6YPU - chains 2 and i of the 15 polymer chains in the assembly; structure by electron microscopy, 2.90 A resolution.

# Chain 2
Molecule: 16S ribosomal RNA
Source organism: Acinetobacter baumannii (strain ATCC 19606 / DSM 30007 / CIP 70.34 / JCM 6841 / NBRC 109757 / NCIMB 12457 / NCTC 12156 / 81)
Sequence (1544 nucleotides; each row starts with the number of its first residue):
     1 UUUAACUGAAGAGUUUGAUCAUGGCUCAGAUUGAACGCUGGCGGCAGGCU
    51 UAACACAUGCAAGUCGAGCGGGGGAAGGUAGCUUGCUACCGGACCUAGCG
   101 GCGGACGGGUGAGUAAUGCUUAGGAAUCUGCCUAUUAGUGGGGGACAACA
   151 UCUCGAAAGGGAUGCUAAUACCGCAUACGUCCUACGGGAGAAAGCAGGGG
   201 AUCUUCGGACCUUGCGCUAAUAGAUGAGCCUAAGUCGGAUUAGCUAGUUG
   251 GUGGGGUAAAGGCCUACCAAGGCGACGAUCUGUAGCGGGUCUGAGAGGAU
   301 GAUCCGCCACACUGGGACUGAGACACGGCCCAGACUCCUACGGGAGGCAG
   351 CAGUGGGGAAUAUUGGACAAUGGGGGGAACCCUGAUCCAGCCAUGCCGCG
   401 UGUGUGAAGAAGGCCUUAUGGUUGUAAAGCACUUUAAGCGAGGAGGAGGC
   451 UACUUUAGUUAAUACCUAGAGAUAGUGGACGUUACUCGCAGAAUAAGCAC
   501 CGGCUAACUCUGUGCCAGCAGCCGCGGUAAUACAGAGGGUGCGAGCGUUA
   551 AUCGGAUUUACUGGGCGUAAAGCGUGCGUAGGCGGCUUAUUAAGUCGGAU
   601 GUGAAAUCCCCGAGCUUAACUUGGGAAUUGCAUUCGAUACUGGUGAGCUA
   651 GAGUAUGGGAGAGGAUGGUAGAAUUCCAGGUGUAGCGGUGAAAUGCGUAG
   701 AGAUCUGGAGGAAUACCGAUGGCGAAGGCAGCCAUCUGGCCUAAUACUGA
   751 CGCUGAGGUACGAAAGCAUGGGGAGCAAACAGGAUUAGAUACCCUGGUAG
   801 UCCAUGCCGUAAACGAUGUCUACUAGCCGUUGGGGCCUUUGAGGCUUUAG
   851 UGGCGCAGCUAACGCGAUAAGUAGACCGCCUGGGGAGUACGGUCGCAAGA
   901 CUAAAACUCAAAUGAAUUGACGGGGGCCCGCACAAGCGGUGGAGCAUGUG
   951 GUUUAAUUCGAUGCAACGCGAAGAACCUUACCUGGCCUUGACAUACUAGA
  1001 AACUUUCCAGAGAUGGAUUGGUGCCUUCGGGAAUCUAGAUACAGGUGCUG
  1051 CAUGGCUGUCGUCAGCUCGUGUCGUGAGAUGUUGGGUUAAGUCCCGCAAC
  1101 GAGCGCAACCCUUUUCCUUACUUGCCAGCAUUUCGGAUGGGAACUUUAAG
  1151 GAUACUGCCAGUGACAAACUGGAGGAAGGCGGGGACGACGUCAAGUCAUC
  1201 AUGGCCCUUACGGCCAGGGCUACACACGUGCUACAAUGGUCGGUACAAAG
  1251 GGUUGCUACACAGCGAUGUGAUGCUAAUCUCAAAAAGCCGAUCGUAGUCC
  1301 GGAUUGGAGUCUGCAACUCGACUCCAUGAAGUCGGAAUCGCUAGUAAUCG
  1351 CGGAUCAGAAUGCCGCGGUGAAUACGUUCCCGGGCCUUGUACACACCGCC
  1401 CGUCACACCAUGGGAGUUUGUUGCACCAGAAGUAGCUAGCCUAACUGCAA
  1451 AGAGGGCGGUUACCACGGUGUGGCCGAUGACUGGGGUGAAGUCGUAACAA
  1501 GGUAGCCGUAGGGGAACCUGCGGCUGGAUCACCUCCUUAACGAA
Not modelled in the structure: 1-2, 78-89, 200-209, 838-842, 924-1544
Ion coordination: Mg2+ site 1 near G23 (its only coordinating residue here); Mg2+ site 2: U64, G101 (shared with 1 residue of chain u); Mg2+ site 3 near U96 (its only coordinating residue here); Mg2+ site 4: A112, G113, G285; Mg2+ site 5 near G113 (its only coordinating residue here); Mg2+ site 6: G141, A193; Mg2+ site 7: A170, C171; Mg2+ site 8 near A191 (its only coordinating residue here); Mg2+ site 9 near U252 (its only coordinating residue here); Mg2+ site 10: G253, U265; Mg2+ site 11: G277, A278, U279; Mg2+ site 12: G295, G555; 20 more Mg2+ sites not listed
Reported in the primary citation:
  - conformationally variable residues (side-chain flip): A1489, A1490

# Chain i
Name: 30S ribosomal protein S8
Source organism: Acinetobacter baumannii (strain ATCC 19606 / DSM 30007 / CIP 70.34 / JCM 6841 / NBRC 109757 / NCIMB 12457 / NCTC 12156 / 81)
UniProtKB: D0CD11 (D0CD11_ACIB2); numbering as in UniProt (aligned over 1-131)
Amino-acid sequence (131 residues; numbered 1 to 131; the number before each row is that of its first residue):
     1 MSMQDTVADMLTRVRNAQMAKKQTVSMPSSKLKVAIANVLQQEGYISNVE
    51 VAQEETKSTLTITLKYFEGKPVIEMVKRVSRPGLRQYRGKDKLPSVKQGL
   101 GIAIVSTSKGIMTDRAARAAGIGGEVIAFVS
Not modelled in the structure: 1

# Interface between chain 2 and chain i
Contacting residue pairs - 62 pairs, chain 2 then chain i:
  C583(2) / Gln-4(i)  hydrogen bond to the sugar
  C583(2) / Pro-82(i)  phosphate contact
  G584(2) / Met-3(i)  sugar contact
  G584(2) / Gln-4(i)  sugar contact
  G584(2) / Pro-82(i)  phosphate contact
  G584(2) / Arg-85(i)  salt bridge to the phosphate
  C586(2) / Thr-6(i)  phosphate contact
  C586(2) / Ser-30(i)  phosphate contact
  U587(2) / Ser-30(i)  phosphate contact
  U587(2) / Lys-31(i)  hydrogen bond to the phosphate
  U588(2) / Lys-31(i)  salt bridge to the phosphate
  G594(2) / Tyr-87(i)  hydrogen bond to the base
  U595(2) / Tyr-87(i)  sugar contact
  C596(2) / Tyr-87(i)  phosphate contact
  C596(2) / Arg-88(i)  sugar contact
  C596(2) / Ile-122(i)  sugar contact
  C596(2) / Gly-123(i)  sugar contact
  G597(2) / Gly-89(i)  phosphate contact
  G597(2) / Lys-90(i)  phosphate contact
  G597(2) / Gly-121(i)  sugar contact
  G598(2) / Lys-90(i)  salt bridge to the phosphate
  A637(2) / Ser-108(i)  base contact
  A637(2) / Lys-109(i)  sugar contact
  U638(2) / Ser-108(i)  sugar contact
  A639(2) / Ser-106(i)  hydrogen bond to the sugar
  A639(2) / Thr-107(i)  sugar contact
  A639(2) / Ser-108(i)  base contact
  A639(2) / Gly-110(i)  sugar contact
  C640(2) / Lys-31(i)  salt bridge to the phosphate
  C640(2) / Ser-106(i)  sugar contact
  C640(2) / Glu-125(i)  hydrogen bond to the sugar
  U641(2) / Arg-85(i)  sugar contact
  C648(2) / Thr-56(i)  sugar contact
  U649(2) / Lys-57(i)  phosphate contact
  A650(2) / Lys-57(i)  salt bridge to the phosphate
  G752(2) / Gln-4(i)  base contact
  C753(2) / Ser-2(i)  sugar contact
  C753(2) / Gln-4(i)  base contact
  C820(2) / Ser-2(i)  hydrogen bond to the sugar
  U821(2) / Ser-2(i)  sugar contact
  U821(2) / Met-3(i)  sugar contact
  A822(2) / Asp-9(i)  hydrogen bond to the sugar
  A822(2) / Arg-13(i)  hydrogen bond to the sugar
  C823(2) / Arg-13(i)  sugar contact
  C823(2) / Asn-16(i)  hydrogen bond to the sugar
  U824(2) / Ala-20(i)  phosphate contact
  A825(2) / Lys-22(i)  phosphate contact
  U872(2) / Thr-12(i)  base contact
  U872(2) / Arg-15(i)  hydrogen bond to the sugar
  U872(2) / Asn-16(i)  sugar contact
  A873(2) / Ala-8(i)  sugar contact
  A873(2) / Thr-12(i)  hydrogen bond to the sugar
  A873(2) / Arg-15(i)  phosphate contact
  G874(2) / Ser-2(i)  hydrogen bond to the base
  G874(2) / Asp-5(i)  sugar contact
  G874(2) / Arg-81(i)  phosphate contact
  G874(2) / Pro-82(i)  phosphate contact
  A875(2) / Gln-4(i)  hydrogen bond to the sugar
  A875(2) / Arg-81(i)  salt bridge to the phosphate
  A875(2) / Pro-82(i)  sugar contact
  A875(2) / Gly-83(i)  hydrogen bond to the phosphate
  C876(2) / Gly-83(i)  phosphate contact
Other interface residues (no listed pair), chain 2 (33 interface residues in all): G585, G871
Other interface residues (no listed pair), chain i (39 interface residues in all): Met-19, Ser-29, Leu-32, Ile-111, Gly-124

# Summary
33 residues of chain 2 face 39 of chain i across their interface; the contacts include 14 hydrogen bonds and 6
salt bridges. Among the polar pairs are G594(2)/Tyr-87(i), G874(2)/Ser-2(i) and C583(2)/Gln-4(i). The Mg2+
site 2 is built by U64(2) and G101(2). From the paper: conformational variability at A1489(2) and A1490(2).
Here chain 2 is 16S ribosomal RNA and chain i is 30S ribosomal protein S8, both from Acinetobacter baumannii
(strain ATCC 19606 / DSM 30007 / CIP 70.34 / JCM 6841 / NBRC 109757 / NCIMB 12457 / NCTC 12156 / 81). Entry
6YPU (Acinetobacter baumannii ribosome-amikacin complex - 30S subunit body) was determined by electron
microscopy (same publication as 6YS5, 6YT9 and 6YTF).
